PDB entry 3LWQ | X-ray diffraction, 2.68 A resolution | chains A and D of the 5 polymer chains in the assembly

Chain A:
Name: Probable tRNA pseudouridine synthase B
Organism: Pyrococcus furiosus
Notes: EC 5.4.99.25
Reference sequence: Q7LWY0 (TRUB_PYRFU); residues 4-343 here correspond to UniProt positions 1-340 (UniProt number = residue number - 3)
Chain sequence (340 residues; each row starts with the number of its first residue):
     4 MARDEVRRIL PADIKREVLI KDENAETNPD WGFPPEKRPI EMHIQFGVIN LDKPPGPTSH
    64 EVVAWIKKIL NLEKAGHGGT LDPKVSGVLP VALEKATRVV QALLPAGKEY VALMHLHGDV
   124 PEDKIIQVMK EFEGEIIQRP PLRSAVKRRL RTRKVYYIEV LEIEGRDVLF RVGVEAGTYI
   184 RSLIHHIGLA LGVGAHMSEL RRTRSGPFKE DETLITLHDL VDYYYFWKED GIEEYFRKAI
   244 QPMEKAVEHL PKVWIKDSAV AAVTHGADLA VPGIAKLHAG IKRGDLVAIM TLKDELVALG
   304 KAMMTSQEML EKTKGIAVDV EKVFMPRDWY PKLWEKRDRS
Disordered / not traced: 4-11, 143-152, 338-343
Curated features (UniProtKB/Swiss-Prot):
  - active site: Asp85 (Nucleophile)
Reported in the primary citation:
  - catalytic residues: Asp85 (by similarity / conservation)
  - conformationally variable residues: Tyr182
  - binding site for the 13-nt RNA strand: Tyr182
  - mutagenesis - D85E, Y182H, Y182S, R184E: abolished catalytic activity
  - mutagenesis - Y113F, Y113H, Y113L: decreased catalytic activity

Chain D:
Molecule: H/aca RNA
Sequence (58 nucleotides; row label = number of the first residue in the row):
     1 GGGCCACGGA AACCGCGCGC GGUGAUCAAU GAGCCGCGUU CGCUCCCGUG GCCCACAA

How chain A and chain D interact:
Contacting residue pairs (69):
  Gly59(A) - C18(D)  hydrogen bond to the sugar
  Thr61(A) - U40(D)  base contact
  His63(A) - U40(D)  hydrogen bond to the sugar
  His63(A) - C41(D)  stacking on the base
  Glu64(A) - G17(D)  base contact
  Glu64(A) - U39(D)  hydrogen bond to the sugar
  Glu64(A) - U40(D)  sugar contact
  Val66(A) - C41(D)  sugar contact
  Lys70(A) - C41(D)  hydrogen bond to the phosphate
  Lys70(A) - G42(D)  salt bridge to the phosphate
  Glu76(A) - G42(D)  phosphate contact
  Lys77(A) - C43(D)  salt bridge to the phosphate
  Ala78(A) - C41(D)  hydrogen bond to the sugar
  Ala78(A) - G42(D)  phosphate contact
  Gly79(A) - C41(D)  sugar contact
  Gly79(A) - G42(D)  sugar contact
  His80(A) - C41(D)  hydrogen bond to the base
  Thr100(A) - G42(D)  phosphate contact
  Thr100(A) - C43(D)  phosphate contact
  Arg101(A) - C5(D)  salt bridge to the phosphate
  Arg101(A) - C43(D)  phosphate contact
  Arg101(A) - U44(D)  phosphate contact
  Gln104(A) - C43(D)  sugar contact
  Gln104(A) - U44(D)  hydrogen bond to the phosphate
  Lys259(A) - A57(D)  sugar contact
  Lys259(A) - A58(D)  salt bridge to the phosphate
  Ser261(A) - A57(D)  hydrogen bond to the phosphate
  Ser261(A) - A58(D)  hydrogen bond to the phosphate
  Ala262(A) - A57(D)  base contact
  Ala265(A) - A55(D)  sugar contact
  Ala265(A) - A57(D)  base contact
  Thr267(A) - C4(D)  sugar contact
  His268(A) - G3(D)  hydrogen bond to the base
  His268(A) - C52(D)  sugar contact
  His268(A) - C53(D)  sugar contact
  His268(A) - A55(D)  hydrogen bond to the base
  Gly269(A) - G3(D)  hydrogen bond to the sugar
  Gly269(A) - C4(D)  sugar contact
  Gly269(A) - A55(D)  base contact
  Ala270(A) - A55(D)  base contact
  Asp271(A) - A57(D)  hydrogen bond to the base
  Leu272(A) - A57(D)  base contact
  Ala273(A) - C56(D)  base contact
  Ala273(A) - A57(D)  hydrogen bond to the base
  Pro275(A) - C56(D)  sugar contact
  Pro275(A) - A57(D)  sugar contact
  Gly276(A) - A57(D)  hydrogen bond to the base
  Lys317(A) - C56(D)  hydrogen bond to the sugar
  Lys317(A) - A57(D)  salt bridge to the phosphate
  Gly318(A) - C56(D)  hydrogen bond to the base
  Ile319(A) - C56(D)  base contact
  Val323(A) - C4(D)  sugar contact
  Glu324(A) - C4(D)  phosphate contact
  Glu324(A) - C5(D)  phosphate contact
  Lys325(A) - C5(D)  phosphate contact
  Lys325(A) - U44(D)  salt bridge to the phosphate
  Lys325(A) - C45(D)  salt bridge to the phosphate
  Val326(A) - C4(D)  sugar contact
  Val326(A) - C5(D)  hydrogen bond to the phosphate
  Arg330(A) - G3(D)  base contact
  Arg330(A) - C4(D)  hydrogen bond to the base
  Arg330(A) - G51(D)  base contact
  Arg330(A) - C52(D)  hydrogen bond to the base
  Lys335(A) - C53(D)  phosphate contact
  Leu336(A) - A58(D)  base contact
  Trp337(A) - C53(D)  phosphate contact
  Trp337(A) - C54(D)  hydrogen bond to the phosphate
  Trp337(A) - A55(D)  base contact
  Trp337(A) - A58(D)  base contact
Other interface residues (no listed pair), chain A (41 interface residues in all): Pro60, Ala67, Leu107
Other interface residues (no listed pair), chain D (21 interface residues in all): A6

Summary:
The interface between chain A and chain D involves 41 residues on one side and 21 on the other; the contacts
include 21 hydrogen bonds, 7 salt bridges and 1 aromatic stacking contact. Polar contacts include
His80(A)-C41(D), His268(A)-G3(D) and His268(A)-A55(D). From the paper: the catalytic residue Asp85(A); D85E,
Y182H and Y182S of chain A, among others, abolish catalytic activity; 7 substitutions were tested in all.
Chain A is Probable tRNA pseudouridine synthase B (Pyrococcus furiosus) and chain D is H/aca RNA; the
structure, Structure of H/ACA RNP bound to a substrate RNA containing 3MU, was determined by X-ray diffraction
together with 3LWR and 3LWV from the same study.
